8GRE - chains C and D of the 4 polymer chains in the assembly; structure by X-ray diffraction, 2.30 A resolution.

# Chain C
Name: F-box protein UCC1
Organism: Saccharomyces cerevisiae
Chain sequence (369 residues; row label = number of the first residue in the row):
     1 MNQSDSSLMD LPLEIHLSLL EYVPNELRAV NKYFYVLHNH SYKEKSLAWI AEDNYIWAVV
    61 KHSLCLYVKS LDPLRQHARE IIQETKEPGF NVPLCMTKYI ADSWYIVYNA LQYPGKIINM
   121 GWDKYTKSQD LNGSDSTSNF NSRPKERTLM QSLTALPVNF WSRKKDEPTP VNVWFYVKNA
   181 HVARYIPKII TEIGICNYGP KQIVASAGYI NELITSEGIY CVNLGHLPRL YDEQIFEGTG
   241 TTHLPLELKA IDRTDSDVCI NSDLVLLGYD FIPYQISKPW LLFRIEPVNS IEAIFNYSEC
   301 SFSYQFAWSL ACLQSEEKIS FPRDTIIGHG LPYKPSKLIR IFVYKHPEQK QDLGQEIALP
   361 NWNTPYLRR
Disordered / not traced: 1-5, 125-144, 328-333
What the authors report for this chain:
  - mutagenesis - R184A/Y185A, K345A: increased stability with Citrate synthase
  - mutagenesis - R184A/Y185A, K345A: increased stability in response to Cit2

# Chain D
Name: E3 ubiquitin ligase complex SCF subunit
Organism: Saccharomyces cerevisiae
Reference sequence: A0A6A5Q435 (A0A6A5Q435_YEASX); residues 1-194 here = UniProt positions 1-194
Chain sequence (194 residues; each row starts with the number of its first residue):
     1 MVTSNVVLVS GEGERFTVDK KIAERSLLLK NYLNDMHDSN LQNNSDSESD SDSETNHKSK
    61 DNNNGDDDDE DDDEIVMPVP NVRSSVLQKV IEWAEHHRDS NFPDEDDDDS RKSAPVDSWD
   121 REFLKVDQEM LYEIILAANY LNIKPLLDAG CKVVAEMIRG RSPEEIRRTF NIVNDFTPEE
   181 EAAIRRENEW AEDR
Disordered / not traced: 1-84, 97-112

# How chain C and chain D interact
Contacting residue pairs - 82 pairs, chain C then chain D:
  Ser-6(C) with Glu-129(D); Tyr-132(D); Asn-171(D), hydrogen bond (backbone-side chain)
  Ser-7(C) with Tyr-132(D); Phe-170(D), hydrogen bond (side chain-backbone); Asn-171(D), hydrogen bond (side chain-backbone)
  Leu-8(C) with Phe-170(D), hydrogen bond (backbone-backbone)
  Leu-11(C) with Tyr-132(D), hydrophobic
  Pro-12(C) with Leu-136(D), hydrophobic
  Glu-14(C) with Asn-139(D), hydrogen bond
  Ile-15(C) with Ile-135(D), hydrophobic; Leu-147(D), hydrophobic
  Leu-19(C) with Cys-151(D), hydrophobic; Val-154(D), hydrophobic
  Tyr-22(C) with Ser-113(D); Lys-152(D), hydrogen bond; Ala-155(D), hydrophobic; Arg-159(D)
  Val-23(C) with Ala-155(D); Arg-159(D)
  Asn-25(C) with Asn-188(D), hydrogen bond; Ala-191(D)
  Glu-26(C) with Ile-158(D); Arg-159(D); Gly-160(D), hydrogen bond (side chain-backbone); Arg-161(D); Ile-166(D)
  Arg-28(C) with Ile-184(D); Glu-187(D), salt bridge; Asn-188(D), hydrogen bond
  Ala-29(C) with Pro-163(D); Arg-167(D), hydrogen bond (backbone-side chain); Phe-176(D); Ile-184(D), hydrophobic; Asn-188(D)
  Val-30(C) with Ile-166(D), hydrophobic; Arg-167(D), hydrogen bond (backbone-side chain); Ile-172(D), hydrophobic; Phe-176(D)
  Asn-31(C) with Ile-172(D); Val-173(D); Asp-175(D); Phe-176(D)
  Lys-32(C) with Asp-175(D), hydrogen bond (side chain-backbone); Phe-176(D); Glu-180(D), salt bridge
  Tyr-35(C) with Phe-176(D), hydrophobic; Ile-184(D), hydrophobic
  Leu-74(C) with Ala-183(D); Arg-186(D), hydrogen bond (backbone-side chain); Trp-190(D), hydrophobic
  Arg-75(C) with Ala-183(D); Glu-187(D), salt bridge; Trp-190(D)
  His-77(C) with Glu-179(D); Glu-180(D)
  Ala-78(C) with Ala-183(D); Ile-184(D), hydrophobic; Glu-187(D)
  Ile-81(C) with Phe-176(D), hydrophobic; Glu-180(D)
  Tyr-105(C) with Ala-191(D)
  Ile-106(C) with Glu-187(D); Trp-190(D), hydrophobic
  Tyr-274(C) with Arg-194(D)
  Gln-275(C) with Asp-193(D), hydrogen bond (backbone-side chain); Arg-194(D), hydrogen bond (backbone-backbone)
  Ile-276(C) with Asp-193(D), hydrogen bond (backbone-side chain)
  Ser-277(C) with Asp-193(D), hydrogen bond (backbone-side chain)
  Arg-340(C) with Arg-194(D), hydrogen bond (side chain-backbone)
  Pro-360(C) with Glu-189(D); Arg-194(D)
  Asn-361(C) with Arg-194(D), hydrogen bond (backbone-side chain)
  Thr-364(C) with Trp-190(D); Arg-194(D), hydrogen bond
  Pro-365(C) with Trp-190(D); Arg-194(D), hydrogen bond (backbone-side chain)
  Tyr-366(C) with Trp-190(D); Arg-194(D), hydrogen bond (side chain-backbone)
  Leu-367(C) with Glu-187(D); Trp-190(D), hydrogen bond (backbone-backbone); Ala-191(D)
Interface residues without a listed pair, chain C (44 interface residues in all): Met-9, Ser-18, Leu-27, Phe-34, Leu-71, Pro-273, Leu-359, Trp-362
Interface residues without a listed pair, chain D (40 interface residues in all): Asp-148, Asn-174, Glu-181, Glu-192

# Summary
The interface between chain C and chain D involves 44 residues on one side and 40 on the other, with 23
hydrogen bonds and 3 salt bridges. Polar contacts include Arg-28(C)/Glu-187(D), Lys-32(C)/Glu-180(D) and
Arg-75(C)/Glu-187(D). The paper reports that R184A/Y185A and K345A of chain C increase stability with Citrate
synthase; R184A/Y185A and K345A of chain C increase stability in response to Cit2.
Chain C is F-box protein UCC1 and chain D is E3 ubiquitin ligase complex SCF subunit, both from Saccharomyces
cerevisiae; the structure, F-box protein in complex with skp1(FL) and substrate, was determined by X-ray
diffraction, deposited together with 8GQZ, 8GR9 and 8GRF.
